8SKV - chains B and a of the 8 polymer chains in the assembly; structure by electron microscopy, 3.10 A resolution.

# Chain B
Name: Immunoglobulin heavy constant alpha 1
From: Homo sapiens
UniProtKB: P01876 (IGHA1_HUMAN); residues 120-472 here correspond to UniProt positions 1-353 (UniProt number = residue number - 119)
Chain sequence (353 residues; row label = number of the first residue in the row):
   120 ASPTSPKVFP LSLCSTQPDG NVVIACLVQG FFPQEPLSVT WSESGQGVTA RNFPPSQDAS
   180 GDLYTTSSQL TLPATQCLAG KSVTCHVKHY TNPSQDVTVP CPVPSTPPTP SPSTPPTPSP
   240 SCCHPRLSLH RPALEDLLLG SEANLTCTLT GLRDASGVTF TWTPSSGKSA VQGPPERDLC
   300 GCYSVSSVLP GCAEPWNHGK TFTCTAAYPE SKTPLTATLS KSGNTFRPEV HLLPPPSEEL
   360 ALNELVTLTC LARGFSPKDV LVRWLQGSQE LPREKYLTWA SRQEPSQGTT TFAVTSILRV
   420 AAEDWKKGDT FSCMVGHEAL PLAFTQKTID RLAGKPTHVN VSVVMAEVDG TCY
Unresolved in the structure: 120-241
Disulfides: Cys-266/Cys-323, Cys-369/Cys-432
Covalently attached groups: N-acetylglucosamine (NAG) linked to Asn-263, Asn-459
Curated features (UniProtKB/Swiss-Prot):
  - glycosylation: Ser-224 (O-linked (GalNAc...) serine), Thr-225 (O-linked (GalNAc...) threonine), Thr-228 (O-linked (GalNAc...) threonine), Ser-230 (O-linked (GalNAc...) serine), Ser-232 (O-linked (GalNAc...) serine), Thr-233 (O-linked (GalNAc...) threonine), Thr-236 (O-linked (GalNAc...) threonine), Ser-238 (O-linked (GalNAc...) serine), Ser-240 (O-linked (GalNAc...) serine), Asn-263 (N-linked (GlcNAc...) (complex) asparagine)
What the authors report for this chain:
  - specificity-determining residues: Arg-346, Leu-441 (by similarity / conservation)

# Chain a
Name: IgA receptor
From: Streptococcus pyogenes serotype M4
UniProtKB: P13050 (ARP4_STRPY); residues 1-315 here correspond to UniProt positions 42-356 (UniProt number = residue number + 41)
Chain sequence (321 residues; each row starts with the number of its first residue):
     1 AEIKKPQADS AWNWPKEYNA LLKENEELKV EREKYLSYAD DKEKDPQYRA LMGENQDLRK
    61 REGQYQDKIE ELEKERKEKQ ERQEQLERQY QIEADKHYQE QQKKHQQEQQ QLEAEKQKLA
   121 KDKQISDASR QGLSRDLEAS RAAKKELEAE HQKLKEEKQI SDASRQGLSR DLEASREAKK
   181 KVEADLAALT AEHQKLKEDK QISDASRQGL SRDLEASREA KKKVEADLAE ANSKLQALEK
   241 LNKELEEGKK LSEKEKAELQ ARLEAEAKAL KEQLAKQAEE LAKLKGNQTP NAKVAPQANR
   301 SRSAMTQQKR TLPSTHHHHH H
Unresolved in the structure: 1-44, 74-321
Construct notes: expression tag (316-321)
Curated features (UniProtKB/Swiss-Prot):
  - motif: Leu-312 to Thr-315 (LPXTG sorting signal)
  - modified residue: Thr-315 (Pentaglycyl murein peptidoglycan amidated threonine)
What the authors report for this chain:
  - self-association interface (contacts with another copy of this molecule); pairs are residue here / residue on that copy: Glu-54/Asn-55 (hydrogen bond), Tyr-65/Gln-66 (hydrogen bond), Tyr-48, Leu-51, Ile-69, Leu-72

# Chain B / chain a interface
Contacting residue pairs (6):
  Ser-356(B) / Tyr-65(a)
  Glu-357(B) / Arg-61(a)  salt bridge
  Glu-357(B) / Tyr-65(a)
  Ala-360(B) / Tyr-65(a)  hydrophobic
  Ala-360(B) / Lys-68(a)  hydrogen bond (backbone-side chain)
  Leu-361(B) / Gln-64(a)
Also at the interface, not in a pair above, chain B (5 interface residues in all): Asn-362
The authors on this interface:
  - residue pairs: Glu-357(B)/Arg-61(a), Ala-360(B)/Lys-68(a) (hydrogen bond)
  - interface residues, chain a: Arg-61(a), Lys-68(a)
  - hot spots on chain a (mutagenesis) - K68A (Kd 156 nM): decreased binding to Immunoglobulin heavy constant alpha 1 (chain B)

# Summary
5 residues of chain B face 4 of chain a across their interface; the contacts include 1 hydrogen bond and 1
salt bridge. Polar pairs include Glu-357(B)/Arg-61(a) and Ala-360(B)/Lys-68(a). The authors report a contact
between Glu-357(B) and Arg-61(a); a hydrogen bond between Ala-360(B) and Lys-68(a). From the paper: K68A of
chain a reduces binding to Immunoglobulin heavy constant alpha 1 (chain B); interface residues Arg-61(a) and
Lys-68(a).
Here chain B is Immunoglobulin heavy constant alpha 1 (Homo sapiens) and chain a is IgA receptor
(Streptococcus pyogenes serotype M4). Entry 8SKV (Structure of human SIgA1 in complex with Streptococcus
pyogenes protein M4 (Arp4)) was determined by electron microscopy (same publication as 8SKU).
